2HFJ - chains A and B; structure by X-ray diffraction, 1.95 A resolution.

# Chain A (and B)
Protein: Type I polyketide synthase PikAIV
From: Streptomyces venezuelae
Notes: fragment: thioesterase domain; chain B of this document is another copy of the same molecule, construct and numbering; everything in this record applies to it too
UniProt: Q9ZGI2 (Q9ZGI2_9ACTO); residues 1-298 here correspond to UniProt positions 1049-1346 (UniProt number = residue number + 1048)
Sequence (319 residues; numbered -20 to 298; the number before each row is that of its first residue; numbers below 1 keep their minus sign (Met-20 is residue -20)):
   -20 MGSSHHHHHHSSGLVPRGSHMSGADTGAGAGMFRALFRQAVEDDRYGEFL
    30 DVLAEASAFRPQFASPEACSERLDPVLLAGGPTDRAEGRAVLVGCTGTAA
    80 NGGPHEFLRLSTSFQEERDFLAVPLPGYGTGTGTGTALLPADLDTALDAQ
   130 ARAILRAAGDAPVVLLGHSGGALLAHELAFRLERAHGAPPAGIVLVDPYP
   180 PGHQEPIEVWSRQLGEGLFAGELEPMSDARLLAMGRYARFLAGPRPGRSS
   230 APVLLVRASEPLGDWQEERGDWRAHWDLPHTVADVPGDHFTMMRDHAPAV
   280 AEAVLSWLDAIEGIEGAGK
Not modelled in the structure: -20 to 8, 64-65, 111-113, 293-298 (chain B: -20 to 8, 64-65, 110-113, 292-298)
Construct notes: cloning artifact (-20 to -17, -10 to 0); expression tag (-16 to -11)
Covalent attachments: compound YML linked to Ser148
Ion coordination: Mg2+: His254, Asp256
Small-molecule neighbours: YML ([(3R,4S,5S,7R)-4,8-dihydroxy-3,5,7-trimethyl-2-oxooctyl]phosphonic acid): Tyr25, Leu29, Thr77, Ala78, Gly149, Tyr178, Gln183, Ile186, Leu193, Met213, Ala217, Leu220, His268
Curated features (UniProtKB/Swiss-Prot):
  - active site: Ser148 (Nucleophile), His268 (Proton acceptor)
  - binding site (substrate): Thr77, Gly149, Asp176

# Chain A / chain B interface
Residue-residue contacts (33; chain A residue first):
  Met11(A) - Phe12(B)  hydrophobic
  Met11(A) - Arg39(B)
  Met11(A) - Asp207(B)
  Met11(A) - Ala208(B)
  Met11(A) - Leu211(B)  hydrophobic
  Phe12(A) - Met11(B)  hydrophobic
  Phe12(A) - Phe12(B)  hydrophobic
  Phe12(A) - Leu15(B)  hydrophobic
  Leu15(A) - Phe12(B)  hydrophobic
  Leu15(A) - Ala35(B)
  Leu15(A) - Phe38(B)
  Leu15(A) - Arg39(B)
  Gln18(A) - Phe38(B)
  Ala19(A) - Phe38(B)  hydrophobic
  Arg24(A) - Ala37(B)
  Arg24(A) - Phe38(B)
  Glu27(A) - Phe38(B)
  Phe28(A) - Phe38(B)  hydrophobic
  Val31(A) - Glu34(B)
  Val31(A) - Ala35(B)  hydrophobic
  Glu34(A) - Val31(B)
  Ala35(A) - Leu15(B)
  Ala37(A) - Arg24(B)
  Phe38(A) - Leu15(B)
  Phe38(A) - Gln18(B)
  Phe38(A) - Ala19(B)  hydrophobic
  Phe38(A) - Arg24(B)
  Phe38(A) - Phe28(B)  hydrophobic
  Arg39(A) - Met11(B)
  Arg39(A) - Leu15(B)
  Asp207(A) - Met11(B)
  Ala208(A) - Met11(B)
  Leu211(A) - Met11(B)  hydrophobic
Also at the interface, not in a pair above, chain B (18 interface residues in all): Glu27, Pro40

# In short
17 residues of chain A and 18 residues of chain B are in contact. Compound YML is covalently linked to
Ser148(A). Curated annotation (UniProt) lists active-site residues Ser148(A) and His268(A) and 3
substrate-binding residues on chain A.
Chain A and chain B are both Type I polyketide synthase PikAIV (Streptomyces venezuelae); the structure,
Pikromycin thioesterase with covalent pentaketide affinity label, was determined by X-ray diffraction together
with 2HFK from the same study.
